Entry 5H1W (X-ray diffraction, 1.63 A resolution); this record covers chain A.

# Chain A
Protein: Uncharacterized protein TM_0416
Source organism: Thermotoga maritima MSB8
Reference sequence: Q9WYP7 (Y416_THEMA); residues 1-270 here = UniProt positions 1-270
Chain sequence (290 residues; numbered -19 to 270; the number before each row is that of its first residue; numbers below 1 keep their minus sign (Met-19 is residue -19)):
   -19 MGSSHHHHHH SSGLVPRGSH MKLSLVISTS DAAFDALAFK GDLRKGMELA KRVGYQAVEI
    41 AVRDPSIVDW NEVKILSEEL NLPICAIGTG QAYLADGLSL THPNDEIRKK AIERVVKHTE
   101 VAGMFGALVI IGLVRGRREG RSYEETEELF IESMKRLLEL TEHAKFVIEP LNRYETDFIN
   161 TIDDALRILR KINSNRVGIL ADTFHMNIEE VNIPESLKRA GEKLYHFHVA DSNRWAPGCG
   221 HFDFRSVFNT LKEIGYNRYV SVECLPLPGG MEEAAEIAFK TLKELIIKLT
Unresolved in the structure: -19 to -1, 270
Sequence notes: expression tag (-19 to 0)
Metal / ion sites: Mn2+: Glu149, Asp182, His208, Glu243 (together with L-Erythrulose)
Residues lining bound ligands: L-Erythrulose (LER): Leu113, Glu149, Leu151, Glu155, Asp182, His185, His208, Arg214, Glu243
From the paper describing this entry:
  - Mn2+ coordination: Glu149, Asp182, His208, Glu243
  - binding site for L-Erythrulose: Glu149, Glu155, His185, Arg214
  - catalytic residues: Glu149, Glu243 (proposed by the authors, not directly observed)
  - specificity-determining residues: Val6, Phe19, Gly68, Gly112, Leu113, Leu245

# Overview
Ligands of chain A: L-Erythrulose. Glu149, Asp182, His208 and Glu243 coordinate Mn2+. The paper reports
catalytic residues Glu149 and Glu243; a binding site for L-Erythrulose at Glu149, Glu155 and His185 among
others.
Chain A is Uncharacterized protein TM_0416 (Thermotoga maritima MSB8); the structure, Crystal Structure of
Hyperthermophilic Thermotoga maritima L-Ketose-3-Epimerase with Mn2+ and L(+)-Erythrulose, was determined by
X-ray diffraction (same publication as 5B7Y, 5B7Z, 5B80 and 5H6H).
